Entry 6S3S (electron microscopy, 4.10 A resolution (low resolution: residue-level contacts below are approximate; hydrogen-bond / salt-bridge calls are withheld)); this record covers chains D and E of the 10 polymer chains in the assembly.

== Chain D (and E) ==
Molecule: Flagellar biosynthetic protein FliP
From: Vibrio mimicus CAIM 602
Notes: chain E of this document is another copy of the same molecule, construct and numbering; everything in this record applies to it too
UniProtKB: A0A2J9UXT5 (A0A2J9UXT5_VIBMI); residue numbers follow UniProt; this construct covers 1-299
Amino-acid sequence (299 residues; numbered 1 to 299; the number before each row is that of its first residue):
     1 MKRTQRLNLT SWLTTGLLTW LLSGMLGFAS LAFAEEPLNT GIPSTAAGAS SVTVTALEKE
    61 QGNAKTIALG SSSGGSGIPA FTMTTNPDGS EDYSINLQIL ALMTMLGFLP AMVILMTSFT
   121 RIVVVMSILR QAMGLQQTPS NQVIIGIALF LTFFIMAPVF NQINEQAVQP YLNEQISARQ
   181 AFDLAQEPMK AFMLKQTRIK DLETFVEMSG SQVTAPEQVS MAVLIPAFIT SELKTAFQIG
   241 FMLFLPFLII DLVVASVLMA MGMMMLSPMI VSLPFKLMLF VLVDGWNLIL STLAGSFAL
Disordered / not traced: 1-103 (chain E: 1-112)

== Chain D / chain E interface ==
Residue-residue contacts (42; chain D residue first):
  Leu-135(D) with Gln-131(E)
  Gln-136(D) with Gln-131(E)
  Gln-137(D) with Ser-127(E); Gln-131(E)
  Pro-139(D) with Val-123(E); Asn-141(E)
  Ile-147(D) with Leu-233(E)
  Phe-150(D) with Leu-115(E)
  Phe-154(D) with Met-208(E); Ser-209(E)
  Gly-262(D) with Met-259(E)
  Met-263(D) with Ser-256(E); Met-259(E)
  Met-265(D) with Met-264(E); Ser-267(E); Met-269(E)
  Leu-266(D) with Leu-252(E); Met-269(E)
  Ser-267(D) with Met-269(E)
  Val-271(D) with Leu-248(E)
  Leu-273(D) with Gln-131(E); Phe-244(E)
  Pro-274(D) with Phe-241(E); Phe-244(E); Leu-248(E)
  Leu-277(D) with Phe-237(E); Phe-244(E)
  Met-278(D) with Phe-241(E)
  Phe-280(D) with Phe-237(E)
  Val-281(D) with Phe-237(E)
  Asp-284(D) with Asp-201(E); Lys-234(E)
  Trp-286(D) with Thr-230(E); Leu-233(E); Phe-237(E)
  Asn-287(D) with Lys-200(E); Asp-201(E); Thr-204(E); Thr-230(E)
  Leu-290(D) with Phe-205(E)
  Ser-291(D) with Met-208(E)
  Ala-294(D) with Met-208(E)
Also at the interface, not in a pair above, chain D (31 interface residues in all): Gly-134, Thr-138, Leu-151, Met-264, Ile-270, Phe-275
Also at the interface, not in a pair above, chain E (30 interface residues in all): Ile-128, Arg-130, Gln-238, Asp-251, Ala-255, Pro-268

== Summary ==
31 residues of chain D face 30 of chain E across their interface.
Both chains are Flagellar biosynthetic protein FliP (Vibrio mimicus CAIM 602). Entry 6S3S (Structure of the
FliPQR complex from the flagellar type 3 secretion system of Vibrio mimicus) was determined by electron
microscopy, deposited together with 6S3L and 6S3R.
